PDB entry 9OUU | electron microscopy, 4.30 A resolution (low resolution: residue-level contacts below are approximate; hydrogen-bond / salt-bridge calls are withheld) | chains E and G of the 15 polymer chains in the assembly

[Chain E (and G)]
Protein: Speckle-type POZ protein
From: Homo sapiens
Notes: chain G of this document is another copy of the same molecule, construct and numbering; everything in this record applies to it too
Reference sequence: O43791 (SPOP_HUMAN); residues 1-373 here = UniProt positions 1-373
Sequence (373 residues; row label = number of the first residue in the row):
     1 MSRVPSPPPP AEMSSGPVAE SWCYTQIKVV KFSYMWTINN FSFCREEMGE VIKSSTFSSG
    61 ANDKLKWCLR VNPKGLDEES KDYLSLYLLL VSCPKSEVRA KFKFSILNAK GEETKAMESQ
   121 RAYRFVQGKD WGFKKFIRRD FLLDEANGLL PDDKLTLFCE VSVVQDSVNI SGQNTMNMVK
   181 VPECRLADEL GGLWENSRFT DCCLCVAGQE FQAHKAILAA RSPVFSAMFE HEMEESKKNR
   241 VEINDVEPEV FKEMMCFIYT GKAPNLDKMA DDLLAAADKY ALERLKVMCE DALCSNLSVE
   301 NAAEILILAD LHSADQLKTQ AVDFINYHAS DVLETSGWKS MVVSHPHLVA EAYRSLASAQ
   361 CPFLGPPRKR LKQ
Unresolved in the structure: 1-29, 165-373 (chain G: 1-15, 176-373)
Curated features (UniProtKB/Swiss-Prot):
  - region: Tyr-123 to Phe-133 (Important for binding substrate proteins), Leu-186 to Ile-217 (Important for homodimerization)
Reported in the primary citation:
  - disease-associated variants - E47K (14 +/- 2-fold), E78K (18 +/- 4-fold): increased binding to BRD3
  - disease-associated variants - E47K, E78K: unchanged binding to BRD3 peptide
  - disease-associated variants - E47K, E78K: increased binding to Cul3/Rbx1 complex
  - mutagenesis - V51E: unchanged binding to Cul3
  - mutagenesis - M48I/E78K, R70Q/E78K, E78K/G128S, E78K/K134N, S96R: unchanged catalytic activity on BRD3
  - disease-associated variants - E47K, E78K: increased catalytic activity on BRD3
  - mutagenesis - V51E: decreased catalytic activity on BRD3
  - mutagenesis - D77E: increased catalytic activity
  - disease-associated variants - E47K, E78K: decreased localization to nuclear speckles
  - mutagenesis - V51E: unchanged localization to nuclear speckles
  - disease-associated variants - M48I, R70L, R70Q, G128S, K134N: decreased catalytic activity
  - disease-associated variants - M48I, G128S: unchanged binding to peptide
  - disease-associated variants - K134N (11-fold): decreased binding to substrate peptide
  - disease-associated variants - K134N (11-fold): decreased binding to full-length SPOP K134N

[Interface between chain E and chain G]
Residue-residue contacts (7; chain E residue first):
  Tyr-34(E) / Ser-21(G)
  Trp-36(E) / Thr-25(G)
  Asn-39(E) / Thr-25(G)
  Asn-40(E) / Ile-27(G)
  Phe-43(E) / Lys-101(G)
  Arg-45(E) / Arg-99(G)
  Gly-111(E) / Gly-16(G)
Interface residues without a listed pair, chain E (13 interface residues in all): Ser-33, Met-35, Thr-37, Ser-55, Ser-58, Phe-158
Interface residues without a listed pair, chain G (13 interface residues in all): Pro-17, Ala-19, Trp-22, Cys-23, Tyr-24, Gln-26, Ser-171

[Overview]
The chain E/chain G interface involves 13 residues from each chain. From the paper: M48I, R70L and R70Q of
chain E, among others, reduce catalytic activity; E47K and E78K of chain E increase binding to BRD3; 14
substitutions were tested in all.
Both chains are Speckle-type POZ protein (Homo sapiens). Entry 9OUU (SPOP double donut locally refined MATH
domains) was determined by electron microscopy together with 9OUT and 9OUW from the same study.
